9UXE - chains H and L of the 9 polymer chains in the assembly; structure by electron microscopy, 3.17 A resolution.

# Chain H
Molecule: Antibody KXD355, heavy chain
Source organism: Homo sapiens
Notes: antibody fragment or engineered binder
Chain sequence (237 residues; each row starts with the number of its first residue):
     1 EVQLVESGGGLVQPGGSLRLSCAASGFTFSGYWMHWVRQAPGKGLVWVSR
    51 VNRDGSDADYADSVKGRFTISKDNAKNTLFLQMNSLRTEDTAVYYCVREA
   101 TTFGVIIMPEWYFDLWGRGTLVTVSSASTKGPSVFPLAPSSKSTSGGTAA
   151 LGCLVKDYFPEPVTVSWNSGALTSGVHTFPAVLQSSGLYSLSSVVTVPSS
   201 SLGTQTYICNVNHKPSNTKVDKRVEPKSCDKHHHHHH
Not modelled in the structure: 228-237
Disulfides: Cys22-Cys96

# Chain L
Molecule: Antibody KXD355, light chain
Source organism: Homo sapiens
Notes: antibody fragment or engineered binder
Chain sequence (211 residues; each row starts with the number of its first residue):
     1 EIVMTQSPGTLSLSPGERATLSCRASQSDSSNSLAWYQQEPGQAPRLLIH
    51 DASSRATGIPDRFSGSGSGTDFTLIISRLEPEDFAVYYCQLYGSFGQGTR
   101 LEIKRTVAAPSVFIFPPSDEQLKSGTASVVCLLNNFYPREAKVQWKVDNA
   151 LQSGNSQESVTEQDSKDSTYSLSSTLTLSKADYEKHKVYACEVTHQGLSS
   201 PVTKSFNRGEC

# Chain H / chain L interface
Pairs across the interface (34; chain H residue first):
  Gln39(H) - Gln39(L)  hydrogen bond
  Gln39(H) - Tyr88(L)
  Lys43(H) - Tyr88(L)
  Gly44(H) - Tyr88(L)
  Leu45(H) - Pro45(L)  hydrophobic
  Leu45(H) - Phe95(L)
  Val46(H) - Phe95(L)
  Tyr95(H) - Ala44(L)
  Tyr95(H) - Pro45(L)
  Trp111(H) - Gln90(L)  hydrogen bond (backbone-side chain)
  Trp111(H) - Tyr92(L)  hydrogen bond (side chain-backbone)
  Tyr112(H) - His50(L)
  Tyr112(H) - Gln90(L)
  Phe113(H) - Tyr37(L)  hydrogen bond (backbone-side chain)
  Phe113(H) - Gln90(L)
  Phe113(H) - Phe95(L)  hydrophobic
  Asp114(H) - Leu47(L)
  Trp116(H) - Tyr37(L)
  Trp116(H) - Pro45(L)
  Trp116(H) - Phe95(L)  hydrophobic
  Arg118(H) - Ala44(L)
  Phe135(H) - Glu120(L)
  Phe135(H) - Gln121(L)
  Pro136(H) - Glu120(L)
  Pro139(H) - Phe115(L)  hydrophobic
  Ser141(H) - Glu210(L)
  Ser143(H) - Phe115(L)
  Ser145(H) - Phe113(L)
  Gly175(H) - Lys166(L)
  His177(H) - Ser171(L)
  Phe179(H) - Ser159(L)
  Phe179(H) - Thr161(L)
  Phe179(H) - Ser173(L)
  Val182(H) - Gln157(L)
Also at the interface, not in a pair above, chain H (29 interface residues in all): Val37, Trp47, Ala150, Pro180, Val194, Thr196, Lys227
Also at the interface, not in a pair above, chain L (27 interface residues in all): Gln97, Ile114, Ser118, Leu132, Asn134, Val160

# Summary
The interface between chain H and chain L involves 29 residues on one side and 27 on the other, with 4
hydrogen bonds. Polar contacts include Gln39(H)-Gln39(L), Trp111(H)-Gln90(L) and Trp111(H)-Tyr92(L).
Here chain H is Antibody KXD355, heavy chain and chain L is Antibody KXD355, light chain, both from Homo
sapiens. Entry 9UXE (SARS-CoV2 Spike protein with Fab fragment antibody KXD355,state2) was determined by
electron microscopy, deposited together with 9UXD.
